Entry 5JH9 (X-ray diffraction, 2.10 A resolution); this record covers chains C and D of the 4 polymer chains in the assembly.

[Chain C (and D)]
Molecule: Vacuolar aminopeptidase 1
Source organism: Saccharomyces cerevisiae (strain ATCC 204508 / S288c)
Notes: EC 3.4.11.22; chain D of this document is another copy of the same molecule, construct and numbering; everything in this record applies to it too
Reference sequence: P14904 (AMPL_YEAST); residues 1-514 here = UniProt positions 1-514
Chain sequence (516 residues; row label = number of the first residue in the row; numbers below 1 keep their minus sign (Gly-1 is residue -1)):
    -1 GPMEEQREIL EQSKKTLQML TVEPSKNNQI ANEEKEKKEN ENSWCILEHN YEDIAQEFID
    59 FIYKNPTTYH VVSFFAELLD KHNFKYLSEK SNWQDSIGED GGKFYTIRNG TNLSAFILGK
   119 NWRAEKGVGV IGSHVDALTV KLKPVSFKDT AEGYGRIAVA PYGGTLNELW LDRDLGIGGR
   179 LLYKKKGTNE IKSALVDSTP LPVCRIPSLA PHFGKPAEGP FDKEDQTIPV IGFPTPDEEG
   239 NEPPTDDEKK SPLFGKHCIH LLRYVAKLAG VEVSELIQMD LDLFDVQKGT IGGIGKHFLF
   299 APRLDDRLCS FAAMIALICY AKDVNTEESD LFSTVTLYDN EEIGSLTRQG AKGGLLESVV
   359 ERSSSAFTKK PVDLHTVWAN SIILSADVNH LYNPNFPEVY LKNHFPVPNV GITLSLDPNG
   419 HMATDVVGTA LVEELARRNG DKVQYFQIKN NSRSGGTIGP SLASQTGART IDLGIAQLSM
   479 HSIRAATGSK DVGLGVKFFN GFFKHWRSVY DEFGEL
Disordered / not traced: -1 to 34, 235-239, 513-514 (chain D: -1 to 34, 236-238, 513-514)
Sequence notes: expression tag (-1 to 0); engineered mutation Ser11 (Leu in P14904)
Cystine bridges: Cys43-Cys317
Bound ions: Zn2+ site 1: His132, Asp303, Asp385 (together with cacodylate ion); Zn2+ site 2: Asp303, Glu340, His479 (together with cacodylate ion)
Swiss-Prot annotation at these positions:
  - binding site (Zn(2+)): His132, Asp303, Glu339, Glu340, Asp385, His479
  - binding site (substrate): His210, Glu339, Asp385, His388
  - site: Leu45, Glu46 (Cleavage)
  - modified residue: Ser356 (Phosphoserine)
  - glycosylation (N-linked (GlcNAc...) asparagine): Asn107, Asn110, Asn448
What the authors report for this chain:
  - mutagenesis - C43A: decreased localization
  - mutagenesis - C43A: unchanged binding to Atg19

[How chain C and chain D interact]
Contacting residue pairs (151; chain C residue first):
  Ala149(C) - Pro392(D)  hydrophobic
  Glu150(C) - Tyr390(D)
  Glu150(C) - Phe403(D)
  Glu150(C) - Val405(D)
  Tyr152(C) - Leu389(D)
  Tyr152(C) - Tyr390(D)  hydrogen bond (side chain-backbone)
  Tyr152(C) - Pro392(D)  hydrophobic
  Tyr152(C) - Pro406(D)
  Arg154(C) - Pro392(D)  hydrogen bond (side chain-backbone)
  Arg154(C) - Asn393(D)  hydrogen bond
  Glu166(C) - Glu166(D)
  Glu166(C) - Leu167(D)
  Leu167(C) - Glu166(D)
  Leu167(C) - Asp170(D)
  Leu167(C) - Ser206(D)
  Leu169(C) - Arg171(D)  hydrogen bond (backbone-side chain)
  Asp170(C) - Leu167(D)
  Asp170(C) - Arg171(D)  hydrogen bond (backbone-side chain)
  Asp170(C) - Ser477(D)  hydrogen bond
  Asp170(C) - Ser480(D)  hydrogen bond
  Asp170(C) - Arg482(D)
  Arg171(C) - Leu169(D)  hydrogen bond (side chain-backbone)
  Arg171(C) - Asp170(D)  hydrogen bond (side chain-backbone)
  Arg171(C) - Arg171(D)
  Asp172(C) - Gln285(D)
  Asp172(C) - Thr288(D)
  Asp172(C) - Phe298(D)
  Asp172(C) - Arg482(D)  salt bridge
  Leu199(C) - Gly291(D)
  Pro200(C) - Thr288(D)
  Pro200(C) - Ile289(D)
  Pro200(C) - Gly290(D)
  Pro200(C) - Gly291(D)  hydrogen bond (backbone-backbone)
  Val201(C) - Gly291(D)
  Val201(C) - Ile292(D)  hydrogen bond (backbone-backbone)
  Arg203(C) - Phe298(D)
  Arg203(C) - Ser477(D)  hydrogen bond
  Arg203(C) - Arg482(D)  hydrogen bond (side chain-backbone)
  Arg203(C) - Ala483(D)
  Arg203(C) - Ala484(D)
  Pro205(C) - Asn391(D)  hydrogen bond (backbone-side chain)
  Pro205(C) - Asn393(D)
  Pro205(C) - Phe394(D)
  Pro205(C) - Ser477(D)
  Ser206(C) - Asn391(D)
  Ser206(C) - Ser477(D)  hydrogen bond (backbone-side chain)
  Ser206(C) - Ser480(D)
  Leu207(C) - Phe394(D)  hydrophobic
  Leu207(C) - Val397(D)  hydrophobic
  Leu207(C) - Tyr398(D)
  Ala208(C) - His388(D)
  Ala208(C) - Met478(D)
  Pro209(C) - Met478(D)
  Pro209(C) - His479(D)
  His210(C) - His388(D)
  His210(C) - Arg451(D)  hydrogen bond (backbone-side chain)
  His210(C) - Met478(D)
  His210(C) - His479(D)
  Phe211(C) - His388(D)
  Phe211(C) - Val397(D)
  Phe211(C) - Tyr398(D)
  Phe211(C) - Ser450(D)
  Pro214(C) - Phe394(D)
  Pro214(C) - Val397(D)  hydrophobic
  Phe219(C) - Phe394(D)  hydrophobic
  Asp223(C) - Asn393(D)
  Gln224(C) - Asn393(D)  hydrogen bond (backbone-side chain)
  Gln224(C) - Phe394(D)
  Ile226(C) - Asn393(D)  hydrogen bond (backbone-side chain)
  Val228(C) - Phe296(D)  hydrophobic
  Ile229(C) - Gly291(D)
  Ile229(C) - Ile292(D)  hydrogen bond (backbone-backbone)
  Gly230(C) - Phe296(D)
  Phe231(C) - His295(D)  hydrogen bond (backbone-side chain)
  Phe231(C) - Val405(D)  hydrophobic
  Phe231(C) - Pro406(D)
  Pro232(C) - His295(D)
  Leu259(C) - Ile292(D)  hydrophobic
  Tyr262(C) - Ile292(D)  hydrophobic
  Gln285(C) - Asp172(D)
  Gln285(C) - Gln285(D)
  Thr288(C) - Asp172(D)
  Thr288(C) - Pro200(D)
  Ile289(C) - Pro200(D)
  Gly290(C) - Pro200(D)
  Gly291(C) - Leu199(D)
  Gly291(C) - Pro200(D)  hydrogen bond (backbone-backbone)
  Gly291(C) - Val201(D)
  Gly291(C) - Ile229(D)
  Ile292(C) - Val201(D)  hydrogen bond (backbone-backbone)
  Ile292(C) - Ile229(D)  hydrogen bond (backbone-backbone)
  Ile292(C) - His258(D)
  Ile292(C) - Leu259(D)  hydrophobic
  Ile292(C) - Tyr262(D)  hydrophobic
  Gly293(C) - His258(D)
  His295(C) - Phe231(D)  hydrogen bond (side chain-backbone)
  His295(C) - Pro232(D)
  Phe296(C) - Val228(D)  hydrophobic
  Phe296(C) - Gly230(D)
  Phe298(C) - Asp172(D)
  Phe298(C) - Pro200(D)  hydrophobic
  Phe298(C) - Arg203(D)
  His388(C) - Ala208(D)
  His388(C) - His210(D)
  His388(C) - Phe211(D)
  Leu389(C) - Tyr152(D)
  Tyr390(C) - Glu150(D)
  Tyr390(C) - Tyr152(D)  hydrogen bond (backbone-side chain)
  Asn391(C) - Pro205(D)  hydrogen bond (side chain-backbone)
  Asn391(C) - Ser206(D)
  Pro392(C) - Tyr152(D)  hydrophobic
  Pro392(C) - Arg154(D)  hydrogen bond (backbone-side chain)
  Pro392(C) - Val228(D)  hydrophobic
  Asn393(C) - Arg154(D)  hydrogen bond
  Asn393(C) - Pro205(D)
  Asn393(C) - Asp223(D)
  Asn393(C) - Gln224(D)  hydrogen bond (side chain-backbone)
  Asn393(C) - Ile226(D)  hydrogen bond (side chain-backbone)
  Phe394(C) - Leu207(D)  hydrophobic
  Phe394(C) - Pro214(D)
  Phe394(C) - Phe219(D)  hydrophobic
  Phe394(C) - Gln224(D)
  Val397(C) - Leu207(D)  hydrophobic
  Val397(C) - Phe211(D)
  Val397(C) - Pro214(D)  hydrophobic
  Tyr398(C) - Leu207(D)
  Tyr398(C) - Phe211(D)
  Phe403(C) - Glu150(D)
  Val405(C) - Glu150(D)
  Val405(C) - Phe231(D)  hydrophobic
  Pro406(C) - Tyr152(D)
  Pro406(C) - Phe231(D)
  Phe444(C) - Phe211(D)  hydrophobic
  Ser450(C) - Phe211(D)
  Arg451(C) - His210(D)  hydrogen bond (side chain-backbone)
  Ser477(C) - Asp170(D)  hydrogen bond
  Ser477(C) - Arg203(D)  hydrogen bond
  Ser477(C) - Pro205(D)
  Ser477(C) - Ser206(D)  hydrogen bond (side chain-backbone)
  Met478(C) - Ala208(D)
  Met478(C) - Pro209(D)
  Met478(C) - His210(D)
  His479(C) - Pro209(D)
  His479(C) - His210(D)
  Ser480(C) - Asp170(D)  hydrogen bond
  Ser480(C) - Ser206(D)
  Arg482(C) - Asp170(D)
  Arg482(C) - Asp172(D)  salt bridge
  Arg482(C) - Arg203(D)  hydrogen bond (backbone-side chain)
  Ala483(C) - Arg203(D)
  Ala484(C) - Arg203(D)
Interface residues without a listed pair, chain C (72 interface residues in all): Cys202, Gly212, His258, Lys294, Glu396, Gly453, Leu476
Interface residues without a listed pair, chain D (72 interface residues in all): Ala149, Cys202, Gly212, Gly293, Lys294, Glu396, Phe444, Gly453, Leu476

[In short]
The chain C/chain D interface involves 72 residues from each chain, with 36 hydrogen bonds and 2 salt bridges.
Polar pairs include Asp172(C)-Arg482(D), Tyr152(C)-Tyr390(D) and Arg154(C)-Pro392(D). From UniProt: 6
Zn2+-binding residues and 4 substrate-binding residues on chain C. From the paper: C43A of chain C reduces
localization; C43A of chain C leaves binding to Atg19 unchanged.
Both chains are Vacuolar aminopeptidase 1 (Saccharomyces cerevisiae (strain ATCC 204508 / S288c)). Entry 5JH9
(Crystal structure of prApe1) was determined by X-ray diffraction, deposited together with 5JGE, 5JGF and
5JHC.
